PDB entry 5S4X | X-ray diffraction, 2.53 A resolution | chains B and C of the 6 polymer chains in the assembly

# Chain B
Name: Tubulin beta-2B chain
From: Bos taurus
UniProt: Q6B856 (TBB2B_BOVIN); the author numbering skips numbers that UniProt does not, so the offset changes along the chain: 1-42 = UniProt 1-42; 45-360 = UniProt 43-358; 369-455 = UniProt 359-445
Sequence (445 residues; numbered 1 to 455; 10 numbers in that range are skipped by the numbering (no residue carries them; nothing is unmodelled there); the number before each row is that of its first residue):
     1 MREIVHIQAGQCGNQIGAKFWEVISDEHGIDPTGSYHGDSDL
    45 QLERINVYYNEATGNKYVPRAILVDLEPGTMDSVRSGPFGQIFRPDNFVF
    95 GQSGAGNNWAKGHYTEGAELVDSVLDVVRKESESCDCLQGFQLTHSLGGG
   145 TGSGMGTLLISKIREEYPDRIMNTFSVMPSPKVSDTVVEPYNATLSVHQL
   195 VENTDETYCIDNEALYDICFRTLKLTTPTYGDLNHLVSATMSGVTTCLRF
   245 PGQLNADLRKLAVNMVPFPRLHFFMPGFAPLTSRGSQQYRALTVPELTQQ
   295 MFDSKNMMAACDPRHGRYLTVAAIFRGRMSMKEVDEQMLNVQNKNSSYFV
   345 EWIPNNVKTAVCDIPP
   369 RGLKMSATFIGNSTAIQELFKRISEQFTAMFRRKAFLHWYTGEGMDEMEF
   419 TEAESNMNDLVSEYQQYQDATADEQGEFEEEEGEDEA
Not modelled in the structure: 276-281, 438-455
Metal / ion sites: Mg2+: Gln11 (together with GDP); Ca2+ near Glu113 (its only coordinating residue here)
Small-molecule neighbours:
  - GDP (guanosine-5'-diphosphate): Gly10, Gln11, Cys12, Gln15, Ile16, Ala99, Asn101, Ser140, Gly142, Gly143, Gly144, Thr145, Gly146, Ser147, Val171, Pro173, Val177, Asp179, Glu183, Asn206, Leu209, Tyr224, Leu227, Asn228
  - 1-(3,4-dimethoxyphenyl)methanamine (JHD), molecule 1: Glu200, Tyr202, Val238, Thr239, Cys241, Leu242, Leu255, Ala256, Met259, Phe268, Ala316, Ile318, Ala354, Ile378
  - 1-(3,4-dimethoxyphenyl)methanamine (JHD), molecule 2: Ala250, Lys254, Leu255, Asn258, Met259, Val315, Ala316, Ala317, Lys352, Thr353, Ala354

# Chain C
Name: Tubulin alpha-1B chain
From: Bos taurus
UniProt: P81947 (TBA1B_BOVIN); residue numbers follow UniProt; this construct covers 1-451
Sequence (451 residues; numbered 1 to 451; the number before each row is that of its first residue):
     1 MRECISIHVGQAGVQIGNACWELYCLEHGIQPDGQMPSDKTIGGGDDSFN
    51 TFFSETGAGKHVPRAVFVDLEPTVIDEVRTGTYRQLFHPEQLITGKEDAA
   101 NNYARGHYTIGKEIIDLVLDRIRKLADQCTGLQGFLVFHSFGGGTGSGFT
   151 SLLMERLSVDYGKKSKLEFSIYPAPQVSTAVVEPYNSILTTHTTLEHSDC
   201 AFMVDNEAIYDICRRNLDIERPTYTNLNRLISQIVSSITASLRFDGALNV
   251 DLTEFQTNLVPYPRIHFPLATYAPVISAEKAYHEQLSVAEITNACFEPAN
   301 QMVKCDPRHGKYMACCLLYRGDVVPKDVNAAIATIKTKRSIQFVDWCPTG
   351 FKVGINYQPPTVVPGGDLAKVQRAVCMLSNTTAIAEAWARLDHKFDLMYA
   401 KRAFVHWYVGEGMEEGEFSEAREDMAALEKDYEEVGVDSVEGEGEEEGEE
   451 Y
Not modelled in the structure: 441-451
Metal / ion sites: Ca2+: Asp39, Thr41, Gly44, Glu55
Small-molecule neighbours: GTP (guanosine-5'-triphosphate): Gly10, Gln11, Ala12, Gln15, Ile16, Asp69, Asp98, Ala99, Ala100, Asn101, Ser140, Gly142, Gly143, Gly144, Thr145, Gly146, Ile171, Pro173, Val177, Ser178, Thr179, Glu183, Asn206, Tyr224, Leu227, Asn228, Ile231

# Interface between chain B and chain C
Residue-residue contacts (39):
  Gln96(B) - Met1(C)
  Gln96(B) - Arg2(C)
  Ser97(B) - Arg2(C)
  Asn101(B) - Glu254(C)  hydrogen bond
  Asp179(B) - Glu254(C)
  Asp179(B) - Lys352(C)  hydrogen bond (backbone-side chain)
  Thr180(B) - Glu254(C)
  Thr180(B) - Asn258(C)
  Val181(B) - Asn258(C)  hydrogen bond (backbone-side chain)
  Val181(B) - Pro348(C)  hydrophobic
  Val182(B) - Thr257(C)
  Thr221(B) - Pro325(C)
  Thr221(B) - Lys326(C)
  Ala397(B) - Trp346(C)
  Met398(B) - Trp346(C)
  Arg400(B) - Ser439(C)  hydrogen bond
  Arg401(B) - Tyr262(C)  hydrogen bond (backbone-side chain)
  Arg401(B) - Asp345(C)  salt bridge
  Arg401(B) - Trp346(C)
  Arg401(B) - Glu434(C)  hydrogen bond (side chain-backbone)
  Arg401(B) - Val437(C)  hydrogen bond (side chain-backbone)
  Arg401(B) - Asp438(C)
  Arg401(B) - Ser439(C)  hydrogen bond
  Lys402(B) - Tyr262(C)
  Ala403(B) - Pro261(C)
  Ala403(B) - Tyr262(C)
  Ala403(B) - Trp346(C)  hydrophobic
  Phe404(B) - Thr257(C)
  Phe404(B) - Asn258(C)
  Phe404(B) - Val260(C)
  Phe404(B) - Pro261(C)  hydrogen bond (backbone-backbone)
  Phe404(B) - Trp346(C)  hydrophobic
  His406(B) - Val260(C)  hydrogen bond (side chain-backbone)
  His406(B) - Pro261(C)
  His406(B) - Tyr262(C)
  His406(B) - Pro263(C)
  Trp407(B) - Gln256(C)
  Trp407(B) - Thr257(C)  hydrogen bond (side chain-backbone)
  Trp407(B) - Val260(C)
Other interface residues (no listed pair), chain B (20 interface residues in all): Gly100, Thr220, Leu405
Other interface residues (no listed pair), chain C (23 interface residues in all): Asn329, Cys347, Val435

# Overview
The interface between chain B and chain C involves 20 residues on one side and 23 on the other; the contacts
include 11 hydrogen bonds and 1 salt bridge. Among the polar pairs are Arg401(B)-Asp345(C),
Asn101(B)-Glu254(C) and Asp179(B)-Lys352(C). Ligands of chain B: GDP and 1-(3,4-dimethoxyphenyl)methanamine.
Chain B is Tubulin beta-2B chain and chain C is Tubulin alpha-1B chain, both from Bos taurus; the structure,
Tubulin-Z2856434917-complex, was determined by X-ray diffraction, deposited together with 5S4L, 5S4M, 5S4N,
5S4O, 5S4P, 5S4Q and 52 further entries.
